1Z0E - chains D and E of the 6 polymer chains in the assembly; structure by X-ray diffraction, 2.05 A resolution.

== Chain D (and E) ==
Protein: Putative protease La homolog type
Source organism: Archaeoglobus fulgidus
Notes: EC 3.4.21.53; fragment: proteolytic domain; chain E of this document is another copy of the same molecule, construct and numbering; everything in this record applies to it too
Reference sequence: O29883 (LONH_ARCFU); numbering as in UniProt (aligned over 417-621)
Sequence (205 residues; each row starts with the number of its first residue):
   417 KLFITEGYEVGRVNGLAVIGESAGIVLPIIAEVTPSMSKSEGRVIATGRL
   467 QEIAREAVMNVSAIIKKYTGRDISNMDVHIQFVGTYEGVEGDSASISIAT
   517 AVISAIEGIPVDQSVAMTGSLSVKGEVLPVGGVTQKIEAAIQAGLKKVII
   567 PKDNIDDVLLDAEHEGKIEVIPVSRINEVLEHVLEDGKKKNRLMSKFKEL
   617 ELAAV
Disordered / not traced: 454-456, 615-621
Curated features (UniProtKB/Swiss-Prot):
  - active site: Ser509, Lys552
  - mutagenesis: Glu506 (E506A: Slightly decreases proteolytic activity), Asp508 (D508A: No effect), Ser509 (S509A: Completely abolishes proteolytic activity)
From the paper describing this entry:
  - catalytic residues: Ser509
  - catalytic residues: Lys552 (proposed by the authors, not directly observed)
  - mutagenesis - S509A: abolished catalytic activity
  - mutagenesis - D508A: unchanged catalytic activity
  - mutagenesis - E506A: decreased catalytic activity

== Chain D / chain E interface ==
Pairs across the interface - 36 pairs, chain D then chain E:
  Lys417(D) - Pro545(E)
  Lys417(D) - Asp569(E)  hydrogen bond (backbone-backbone)
  Lys417(D) - Asp572(E)  hydrogen bond (backbone-side chain)
  Lys417(D) - Asp573(E)  hydrogen bond (backbone-side chain)
  Leu418(D) - Pro545(E)
  Leu418(D) - Val546(E)
  Arg428(D) - Leu544(E)
  Ile446(D) - Ser538(E)
  Glu448(D) - Ser538(E)
  Glu448(D) - Val539(E)  hydrogen bond (side chain-backbone)
  Glu448(D) - Lys540(E)  salt bridge
  Thr450(D) - Val539(E)
  Arg459(D) - Met475(E)
  Ile461(D) - Met475(E)  hydrophobic
  Thr463(D) - Glu468(E)
  Thr463(D) - Ile469(E)
  Thr463(D) - Glu472(E)  hydrogen bond
  Thr463(D) - Ser509(E)
  Gly464(D) - Glu468(E)  hydrogen bond (backbone-side chain)
  Arg465(D) - Glu506(E)  salt bridge
  Gln467(D) - Glu468(E)  hydrogen bond
  His495(D) - Met475(E)
  His495(D) - Asn476(E)
  His495(D) - Val539(E)
  Ile496(D) - Glu472(E)
  Gln497(D) - Glu472(E)
  Gln497(D) - Asn476(E)
  Gln497(D) - Ser509(E)  hydrogen bond
  Gln497(D) - Ala510(E)
  Gln497(D) - Ser536(E)
  Gln497(D) - Leu537(E)  hydrogen bond (side chain-backbone)
  Gln497(D) - Leu544(E)
  Val499(D) - Pro545(E)
  Gly500(D) - Pro545(E)
  Thr501(D) - Glu506(E)
  Glu503(D) - Glu506(E)
Also at the interface, not in a pair above, chain D (21 interface residues in all): Ala462, Phe498
Also at the interface, not in a pair above, chain E (21 interface residues in all): Gly547, Asn570

== Summary ==
Chain D and chain E each contribute 21 residues to their interface; the contacts include 9 hydrogen bonds and
2 salt bridges. Among the polar pairs are Glu448(D)-Lys540(E), Arg465(D)-Glu506(E) and Lys417(D)-Asp572(E).
From the paper: catalytic residues Ser509(D) and Lys552(D); S509A of chain D abolishes catalytic activity; 3
substitutions were tested in all.
Both chains are Putative protease La homolog type (Archaeoglobus fulgidus). Entry 1Z0E (Crystal Structure of
A. fulgidus Lon proteolytic domain) was determined by X-ray diffraction together with 1Z0B, 1Z0C, 1Z0G and
1Z0W from the same study.
